Entry 5N6I (X-ray diffraction, 3.60 A resolution); this record covers chains D and H of the 14 polymer chains in the assembly.

== Chain D ==
Protein: Cyclic GMP-AMP synthase
Organism: Mus musculus
Notes: EC 2.7.7.86
UniProt: Q8C6L5 (CGAS_MOUSE); numbering as in UniProt (aligned over 139-507)
Chain sequence (370 residues; row label = number of the first residue in the row):
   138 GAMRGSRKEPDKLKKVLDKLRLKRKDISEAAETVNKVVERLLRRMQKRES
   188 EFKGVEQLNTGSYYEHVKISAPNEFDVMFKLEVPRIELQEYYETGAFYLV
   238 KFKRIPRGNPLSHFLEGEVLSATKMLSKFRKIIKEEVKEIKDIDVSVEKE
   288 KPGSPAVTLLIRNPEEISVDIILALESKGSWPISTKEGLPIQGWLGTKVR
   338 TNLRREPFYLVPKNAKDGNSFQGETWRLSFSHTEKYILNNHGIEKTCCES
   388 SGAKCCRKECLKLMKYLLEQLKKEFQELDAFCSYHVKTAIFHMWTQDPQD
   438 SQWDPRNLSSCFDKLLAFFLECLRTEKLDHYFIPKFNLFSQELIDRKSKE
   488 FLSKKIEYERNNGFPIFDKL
Unresolved in the structure: 138-148, 506-507
Construct notes: expression tag (138); conflict Met-140 (Pro in Q8C6L5)
UniProt features mapped onto this chain:
  - region: Lys-372 to Lys-395 (DNA-binding)
  - motif: Leu-154 to Leu-159 (Nuclear export signal), Asp-281 to Ser-291 (Nuclear localization signal)
  - binding site (GTP): Thr-197, Asp-307, Arg-364 to Glu-371
  - binding site (ATP): Ser-199, Glu-371, Lys-402, Ser-420 to Lys-424
  - binding site (Mg(2+)): Glu-211, Asp-213, Asp-307
  - binding site (2',3'-cGAMP): Asp-213, Gly-290, Asp-307, Lys-350, Arg-364 to Ser-366
  - binding site (Zn(2+)): His-378, Cys-384, Cys-385, Cys-392
  - site: Arg-241 (Arginine-anchor), Asp-307, Ile-308 (Cleavage)
  - modified residue: Lys-156 (N6-lactoyllysine), Glu-176 (PolyADP-ribosyl glutamic acid), Ser-199 (Phosphoserine), Tyr-201 (Phosphotyrosine), Glu-272 (5-glutamyl polyglutamate), Ser-291 (Phosphoserine), Glu-302 (5-glutamyl glutamate), Lys-372 (N6-acetyllysine), Lys-382 (N6-acetyllysine), Lys-402 (N6-acetyllysine), Ser-420 (Phosphoserine), Lys-491 (N6-methyllysine)
  - lipidation (S-palmitoyl cysteine): Cys-392, Cys-393, Cys-459
  - cross-link (Glycyl lysine isopeptide (Lys-Gly)): Lys-217 (interchain with G-Cter in SUMO), Lys-271 (interchain with G-Cter in ubiquitin), Lys-335 (interchain with G-Cter in SUMO), Lys-372 (interchain with G-Cter in SUMO), Lys-382 (interchain with G-Cter in SUMO), Lys-399 (interchain with G-Cter in ubiquitin), Lys-402 (interchain with G-Cter in ubiquitin), Lys-409 (interchain with G-Cter in ubiquitin), Lys-410 (interchain with G-Cter in ubiquitin), Lys-464 (interchain with G-Cter in SUMO)
  - mutagenesis: Lys-156 (K156Q: Mimics lactylation; knockin mice show higher mortality following HSV-1 infection), Asn-172 (N172K: Induces alteration of the DNA-binding surface and leads to decreased synthesis of cyclic GMP-AMP (cGAMP); when associated with L-180), Glu-176 (E176A: Abolished poly-ADP-ribosylation by PARP1, stimulating interferon production in knockin mice), Arg-180 (R180L: Induces alteration of the DNA-binding surface and leads to decreased synthesis of cyclic GMP-AMP (cGAMP); when associated with K-182), Gly-198 (G198A: Abolishes stimulation of interferon production; when associated with A-199), Ser-199 (S199A: Abolishes stimulation of interferon production; when associated with A-199), Tyr-201 (Y201E: Phosphomimetic mutant; reduced translocation to the nucleus following treatment with etoposide), Glu-211 to Asp-213 (Abolished nucleotidyltransferase activity. Does not affect nuclear localization and tethering to chromatin), Glu-211 (E211A: Abolishes ability to promote type-I interferon production), Asp-213 (D213A: Abolishes ability to promote type-I interferon production), Lys-217 (K217R: Reduced sumoylation), Arg-222 (R222E: Impaired tethering to chromatin, leading to constitutive activation in the absence of DNA), 31 further mutagenesis entries in UniProt
Bound ions: Zn2+: His-378, Cys-384, Cys-385, Cys-392

== Chain H ==
Molecule: 39-nt DNA strand
Sequence (39 nucleotides; each row starts with the number of its first residue):
     1 AGATCATGTACAGATCAGTCATAGATCACTAGTAGATCT
Unresolved in the structure: 1-2, 39

== Interface between chain D and chain H ==
Contacting residue pairs - 13 pairs, chain D then chain H:
  Arg-161(D) / DT7(H)  hydrogen bond to the base
  Arg-161(D) / DG8(H)  sugar contact
  Ser-165(D) / DG8(H)  phosphate contact
  Ser-165(D) / DT9(H)  hydrogen bond to the phosphate
  Ala-168(D) / DT9(H)  phosphate contact
  Ala-168(D) / DA10(H)  phosphate contact
  Asn-172(D) / DA10(H)  hydrogen bond to the phosphate
  Asn-196(D) / DC11(H)  hydrogen bond to the phosphate
  Tyr-200(D) / DT9(H)  hydrogen bond to the phosphate
  Tyr-200(D) / DA10(H)  hydrogen bond to the phosphate
  Tyr-201(D) / DA10(H)  phosphate contact
  Tyr-201(D) / DC11(H)  phosphate contact
  Lys-372(D) / DC11(H)  salt bridge to the phosphate
Interface residues without a listed pair, chain D (9 interface residues in all): Ile-164
Interface residues without a listed pair, chain H (6 interface residues in all): DA6

== Overview ==
Chain D and chain H form an interface of 9 and 6 residues respectively, with 6 hydrogen bonds and 1 salt
bridge. Among the polar pairs are Arg-161(D)/DT7(H), Ser-165(D)/DT9(H) and Asn-172(D)/DA10(H).
Chain D is Cyclic GMP-AMP synthase (Mus musculus) and chain H is a 39-nt DNA strand; the structure, Crystal
structure of mouse cGAS in complex with 39 bp DNA, was determined by X-ray diffraction.
